PDB entry 8ILB | electron microscopy, 3.00 A resolution | chains B and F of the 18 polymer chains in the assembly

== Chain B ==
Name: Ribulose bisphosphate carboxylase large chain
Source organism: Synechococcus elongatus PCC 6301
Notes: EC 4.1.1.39
UniProtKB: P00880 (RBL_SYNP6); residues 1-472 here = UniProt positions 1-472
Amino-acid sequence (472 residues; row label = number of the first residue in the row):
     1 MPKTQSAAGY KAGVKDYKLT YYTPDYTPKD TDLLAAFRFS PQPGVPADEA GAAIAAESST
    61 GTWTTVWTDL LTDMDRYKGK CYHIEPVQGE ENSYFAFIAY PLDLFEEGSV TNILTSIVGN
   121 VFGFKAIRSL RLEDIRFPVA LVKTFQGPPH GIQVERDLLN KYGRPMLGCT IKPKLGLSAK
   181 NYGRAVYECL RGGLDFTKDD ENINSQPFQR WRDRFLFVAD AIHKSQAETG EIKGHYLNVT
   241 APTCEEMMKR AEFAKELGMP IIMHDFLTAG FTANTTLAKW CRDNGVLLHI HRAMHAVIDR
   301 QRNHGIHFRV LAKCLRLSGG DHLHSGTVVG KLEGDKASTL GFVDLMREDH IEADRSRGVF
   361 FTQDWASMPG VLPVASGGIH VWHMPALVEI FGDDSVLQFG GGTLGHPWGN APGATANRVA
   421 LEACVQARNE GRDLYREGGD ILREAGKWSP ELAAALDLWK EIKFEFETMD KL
Not modelled in the structure: 1-15, 467-472
UniProt features mapped onto this chain:
  - motif: E461 to E467 (Interacts with RbcX2)
  - active site (Proton acceptor): K172, H291
  - binding site (substrate): N120, T170, K174, R292, H324, S376
  - binding site (Mg(2+)): K198, D200, E201
  - site: K331 (Transition state stabilizer)
  - modified residue: K198 (N6-carboxylysine)

== Chain F ==
Name: Protein BUNDLE SHEATH DEFECTIVE 2, chloroplastic
Source organism: Arabidopsis thaliana
UniProtKB: Q9SN73 (BSD2_ARATH); residues 57-136 here = UniProt positions 57-136
Amino-acid sequence (81 residues; row label = number of the first residue in the row):
    56 MAANNNPQGT KPNSLVCANC EGEGCVACSQ CKGGGVNLID HFNGQFKAGA LCWLCRGKKE
   116 VLCGDCNGAG FIGGFLSTFD E
Not modelled in the structure: 56-57
Construct notes: initiating methionine (56)
UniProt features mapped onto this chain:
  - zinc finger: P62 to T133 (CR-type)
  - binding site (Zn(2+)): C72, C75, E78, C80, C83, C86, C107, C110, E115, C118, C121

== How chain B and chain F interact ==
Contacting residue pairs (37):
  K172(B) - L131(F)
  R292(B) - F134(F)
  G326(B) - F134(F)
  T327(B) - F134(F)  hydrogen bond (side chain-backbone)
  T327(B) - D135(F)
  T327(B) - E136(F)
  V328(B) - E136(F)
  V329(B) - D135(F)
  V329(B) - E136(F)  hydrogen bond (backbone-backbone)
  G330(B) - D135(F)  hydrogen bond (backbone-backbone)
  G330(B) - E136(F)  hydrogen bond (backbone-backbone)
  K331(B) - E136(F)  hydrogen bond (backbone-backbone)
  S376(B) - F134(F)
  G377(B) - F130(F)
  G377(B) - F134(F)  hydrogen bond (backbone-backbone)
  G378(B) - L131(F)
  G401(B) - N122(F)
  P407(B) - L109(F)
  W408(B) - W108(F)  hydrogen bond (side chain-backbone)
  W408(B) - L109(F)  hydrogen bond (side chain-backbone)
  W408(B) - R111(F)
  K447(B) - F97(F)
  P450(B) - F97(F)  hydrophobic
  A453(B) - F97(F)  hydrophobic
  A454(B) - L109(F)  hydrophobic
  D457(B) - W108(F)
  L458(B) - L117(F)
  L458(B) - G119(F)
  W459(B) - L117(F)  hydrophobic
  W459(B) - N122(F)
  K460(B) - A58(F)
  K460(B) - N59(F)
  K460(B) - N60(F)  hydrogen bond (side chain-backbone)
  K460(B) - D120(F)  salt bridge
  E461(B) - G119(F)
  E461(B) - D120(F)
  K463(B) - N61(F)  hydrogen bond (backbone-side chain)
Interface residues without a listed pair, chain B (28 interface residues in all): G402, G405, S449, I462
Interface residues without a listed pair, chain F (23 interface residues in all): P62, N74, F101, V116, S132, T133

== Overview ==
Chain B and chain F form an interface of 28 and 23 residues respectively; the contacts include 10 hydrogen
bonds and 1 salt bridge. Among the polar pairs are K460(B)-D120(F), T327(B)-F134(F) and W408(B)-W108(F).
Chain B is Ribulose bisphosphate carboxylase large chain (Synechococcus elongatus PCC 6301) and chain F is
Protein BUNDLE SHEATH DEFECTIVE 2, chloroplastic (Arabidopsis thaliana); the structure, The complexes of RbcL,
AtRaf1 and AtBSD2 (LFB), was determined by electron microscopy (same publication as 8ILM, 8IO2, 8IOJ and
8IOL).
